PDB entry 3LUJ | X-ray diffraction, 1.80 A resolution | chain A

[Chain A]
Name: Protein argonaute-2
Organism: Homo sapiens
Notes: fragment: MID domain
UniProt: Q9UKV8 (AGO2_HUMAN); residue numbers follow UniProt; this construct covers 439-575
Sequence (138 residues; row label = number of the first residue in the row):
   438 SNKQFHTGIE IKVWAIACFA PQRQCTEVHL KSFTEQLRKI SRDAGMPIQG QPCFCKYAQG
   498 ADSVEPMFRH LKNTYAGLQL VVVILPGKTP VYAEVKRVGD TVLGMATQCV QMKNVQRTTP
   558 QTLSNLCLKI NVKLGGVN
Not modelled in the structure: 438-439, 574-575
Sequence notes: expression tag (438)
UniProt features mapped onto this chain:
  - natural variant: Gly573 (G573S: In LESKRES)
  - mutagenesis: Phe470 (F470V: No effect on miRNA-binding or target mRNA cleavage. Abrogates binding to the 7-methylguanosine cap of mRNA and prevents inhibition of translation. Abolishes interaction with TNRC6C ...), Phe505 (F505V: No effect on miRNA-binding or target mRNA cleavage. Abrogates binding to the 7-methylguanosine cap of mRNA and prevents inhibition of translation and abolishes interaction with TNRC6C ...), Lys533 (K533A: Impairs RNA cleavage), Gln545 (Q545A: Impairs RNA cleavage), Lys570 (K570A: Impairs RNA cleavage)
Ligand contacts: uridine-5'-monophosphate (U5P): Leu522, Gly524, Lys525, Thr526, Tyr529, Lys533, Thr544, Gln545, Cys546, Gln548, Lys566, Lys570
What the authors report for this chain:
  - binding site for uridine-5'-monophosphate: Gly524, Thr526, Tyr529, Lys533, Gln545, Cys546, Lys570
  - specificity-determining residues: Gly524, Thr526
  - mutagenesis - K533A, Q545A, K570A: decreased catalytic activity (citing earlier work)

[Overview]
Ligands of chain A: uridine-5'-monophosphate. UniProt lists 5 mutagenesis sites. From the paper: a binding
site for uridine-5'-monophosphate at Gly524, Thr526 and Tyr529 among others; K533A, Q545A and K570A reduce
catalytic activity.
Chain A is Protein argonaute-2 (Homo sapiens); the structure, Crystal structure of MID domain from hAGO2 in
complex with UMP, was determined by X-ray diffraction, deposited together with 3LUC, 3LUD, 3LUG, 3LUH and
3LUK.
